PDB entry 1ZS4 | X-ray diffraction, 1.70 A resolution | chains U and C of the 6 polymer chains in the assembly

[Chain U]
Molecule: DNA - 27mer
Sequence (27 nucleotides; numbered 1 to 27; the number before each row is that of its first residue):
     1 TACCTCGTTG CGTTTGTTTG CACGAAT

[Chain C]
Molecule: Regulatory protein CII
From: Enterobacteria phage lambda
Reference sequence: P03042 (RPC2_LAMBD); residue numbers follow UniProt; this construct covers 4-82
Sequence (83 residues; row label = number of the first residue in the row; numbering starts at 0):
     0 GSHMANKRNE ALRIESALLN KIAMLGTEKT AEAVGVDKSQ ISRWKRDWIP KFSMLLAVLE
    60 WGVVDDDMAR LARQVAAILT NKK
Not modelled in the structure: 0-3
Construct notes: cloning artifact (0-3)
Swiss-Prot annotation at these positions:
  - DNA-binding region: Thr26 to Arg45 (H-T-H motif)

[How chain U and chain C interact]
Residue-residue contacts (14):
  DT17(U) with Gly25(C), phosphate contact; Thr26(C), hydrogen bond to the phosphate; Glu27(C), hydrogen bond to the phosphate; Lys37(C), base contact; Ser41(C), sugar contact
  DT18(U) with Thr26(C), phosphate contact; Lys37(C), base contact; Ser41(C), hydrogen bond to the phosphate; Lys44(C), salt bridge to the phosphate
  DT19(U) with Ser38(C), base contact; Ser41(C), base contact; Arg42(C), base contact
  DG20(U) with Arg42(C), hydrogen bond to the base
  DC21(U) with Arg42(C), base contact
Also at the interface, not in a pair above, chain U (6 interface residues in all): DG16
Also at the interface, not in a pair above, chain C (10 interface residues in all): Lys28, Arg45

[In short]
6 residues of chain U face 10 of chain C across their interface; the contacts include 4 hydrogen bonds and 1
salt bridge. Polar pairs include DG20(U)-Arg42(C), DT17(U)-Thr26(C) and DT17(U)-Glu27(C).
Chain U is DNA - 27mer and chain C is Regulatory protein CII (Enterobacteria phage lambda); the structure,
Structure of bacteriophage lambda cII protein in complex with DNA, was determined by X-ray diffraction (same
publication as 1ZPQ).
